PDB entry 8P7Y | electron microscopy, 3.70 A resolution | chains 5 and H of the 59 polymer chains in the assembly

== Chain 5 ==
Molecule: 16S ribosomal RNA
Source organism: Mycoplasmoides pneumoniae M129
Sequence (1520 nucleotides; numbered 1 to 1520; the number before each row is that of its first residue):
     1 UUUUUCUGAG AGUUUGAUCC UGGCUCAGGA UUAACGCUGG CGGCAUGCCU AAUACAUGCA
    61 AGUCGAUCGA AAGUAGUAAU ACUUUAGAGG CGAACGGGUG AGUAACACGU AUCCAAUCUA
   121 CCUUAUAAUG GGGGAUAACU AGUUGAAAGA CUAGCUAAUA CCGCAUAAGA ACUUUGGUUC
   181 GCAUGAAUCA AAGUUGAAAG GACCUGCAAG GGUUCGUUAU UUGAUGAGGG UGCGCCAUAU
   241 CAGCUAGUUG GUGGGGUAAC GGCCUACCAA GGCAAUGACG UGUAGCUAUG CUGAGAAGUA
   301 GAAUAGCCAC AAUGGGACUG AGACACGGCC CAUACUCCUA CGGGAGGCAG CAGUAGGGAA
   361 UUUUUCACAA UGAGCGAAAG CUUGAUGGAG CAAUGCCGCG UGAACGAUGA AGGUCUUUAA
   421 GAUUGUAAAG UUCUUUUAUU UGGGAAGAAU GACUUUAGCA GGUAAUGGCU AGAGUUUGAC
   481 UGUACCAUUU UGAAUAAGUG ACGACUAACU AUGUGCCAGC AGUCGCGGUA AUACAUAGGU
   541 CGCAAGCGUU AUCCGGAUUU AUUGGGCGUA AAGCAAGCGC AGGCGGAUUG AAAAGUCUGG
   601 UGUUAAAGGC AGCUGCUUAA CAGUUGUAUG CAUUGGAAAC UAUUAAUCUA GAGUGUGGUA
   661 GGGAGUUUUG GAAUUUCAUG UGGAGCGGUG AAAUGCGUAG AUAUAUGAAG GAACACCAGU
   721 GGCGAAGGCG AAAACUUAGG CCAUUACUGA CGCUUAGGCU UGAAAGUGUG GGGAGCAAAU
   781 AGGAUUAGAU ACCCUAGUAG UCCACACCGU AAACGAUAGA UACUAGCUGU CGGGGCGAUC
   841 CCCUCGGUAG UGAAGUUAAC ACAUUAAGUA UCUCGCCUGG GUAGUACAUU CGCAAGAAUG
   901 AAACUCAAAC GGAAUUGACG GGGACCCGCA CAAGUGGUGG AGCAUGUUGC UUAAUUCGAC
   961 GGUACACGAA AAACCUUACC UAGACUUGAC AUCCUUGGCA AAAUUAUGGA AACAUAAUGG
  1021 AGGUUAACCG AGUGACAGGU GGUGCAUGGU UGUCGUCAGC UCGUGUCGUG AGAUGUUGGG
  1081 UUAAGUCCCG CAACGAGCGC AACCCUUAUC GUUAGUUACA UUGUCUAGCG AGACUGCUAA
  1141 UGCAAAUUGG AGGAAGGAAG GGAUGACGUC AAAUCAUCAU GCCCCUUAUG UCUAGGGCUG
  1201 CAAACGUGCU ACAAUGGCCA AUACAAACAG UCGCCAGCUU GUAAAAGUGA GCAAAUCUGU
  1261 AAAGUUGGUC UCAGUUCGGA UUGAGGGCUG CAAUUCGUCC UCAUGAAGUC GGAAUCACUA
  1321 GUAAUCGCGA AUCAGCUAUG UCGCGGUGAA UACGUUCUCG GGUCUUGUAC ACACXGXCCG
  1381 UCAAACUAUG AAAGCUGGUA AUAUUUAAAA ACGUGUUGCU AACCAUUAGG AAGCGCAUGU
  1441 CAAGGAUAGC ACCGGUGAUU GGAGUUAAGU CGUAACAAGG UACCCCUACG AGAACGUGGG
  1501 GGUGGAUCAC CUCCUUUCUA
Unresolved in the structure: 1-4, 1512-1520
Construct notes: conflict A1003 (G119315 in 26117688)
Modified residues: 7MG (7N-methyl-8-hydroguanosine-5'-monophosphate) at position 525, 5MC (5-methylcytidine-5'-monophosphate) at position 1375, B8T (4-methyl, cytidine-5'-monophosphate) at position 1377, MA6 (6N-dimethyladenosine-5'-monophoshate) at position 1493, MA6 (6N-dimethyladenosine-5'-monophoshate) at position 1494
Bound ions: Mg2+ site 1 near G22 (its only coordinating residue here); Mg2+ site 2 near A27 (its only coordinating residue here); Mg2+ site 3: C49, U99, G100; Mg2+ site 4 near U85 (its only coordinating residue here); Mg2+ site 5: G92, A120; Mg2+ site 6 near A94 (its only coordinating residue here); Mg2+ site 7 near C95 (its only coordinating residue here); Mg2+ site 8 near G98 (its only coordinating residue here); Mg2+ site 9: A101, G102, G285; Mg2+ site 10 near A160 (its only coordinating residue here); Mg2+ site 11 near A165 (its only coordinating residue here); Mg2+ site 12 near G262 (its only coordinating residue here); 52 more Mg2+ sites not listed
Residues lining bound ligands:
  - pentane-1,5-diamine (N2P): C574, A576, G577, A756, G757, G758, C759
  - 1,4-diaminobutane (PUT): U767, G768, U769, G770, G771, G800
  - spermidine (SPD), molecule 1: G962, C965, A966, C967, G1206, U1207, G1340, U1341
  - spermidine (SPD), molecule 2: A1323, U1325, C1344, G1345

== Chain H ==
Molecule: 30S ribosomal protein S9
Source organism: Mycoplasmoides pneumoniae M129
Reference sequence: P75179 (RS9_MYCPN); residues 1-132 here = UniProt positions 1-132
Chain sequence (132 residues; numbered 1 to 132; the number before each row is that of its first residue):
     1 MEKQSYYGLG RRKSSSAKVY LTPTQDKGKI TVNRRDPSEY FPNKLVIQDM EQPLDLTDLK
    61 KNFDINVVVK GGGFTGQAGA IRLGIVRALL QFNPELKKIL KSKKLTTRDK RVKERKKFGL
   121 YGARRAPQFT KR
Unresolved in the structure: 1-3
Residues lining bound ligands:
  - spermidine (SPD), molecule 1: Lys113, Glu114, Arg115, Tyr121, Gly122, Arg125
  - spermidine (SPD), molecule 2: Tyr121, Pro127, Thr130

== Chain 5 / chain H interface ==
Residue-residue contacts (112; chain 5 residue first):
  G937(5) - Gln128(H)  base contact
  G961(5) - Lys131(H)  hydrogen bond to the sugar
  G961(5) - Arg132(H)  sugar contact
  G962(5) - Phe129(H)  phosphate contact
  C965(5) - Arg132(H)  base contact
  U1107(5) - Val112(H)  sugar contact
  A1108(5) - Arg108(H)  hydrogen bond to the phosphate
  A1108(5) - Lys110(H)  hydrogen bond to the sugar
  U1109(5) - Arg11(H)  salt bridge to the phosphate
  U1109(5) - Arg87(H)  hydrogen bond to the phosphate
  U1109(5) - Arg108(H)  salt bridge to the phosphate
  C1110(5) - Arg11(H)  salt bridge to the phosphate
  C1110(5) - Arg87(H)  salt bridge to the phosphate
  U1121(5) - Tyr20(H)  sugar contact
  U1121(5) - Asn33(H)  base contact
  U1121(5) - Arg34(H)  base contact
  U1121(5) - Asn66(H)  hydrogen bond to the base
  U1121(5) - Val68(H)  base contact
  U1122(5) - Tyr20(H)  hydrogen bond to the phosphate
  G1123(5) - Tyr7(H)  hydrogen bond to the phosphate
  G1123(5) - Tyr20(H)  phosphate contact
  U1124(5) - Tyr7(H)  hydrogen bond to the phosphate
  U1124(5) - Leu9(H)  phosphate contact
  U1124(5) - Ser16(H)  hydrogen bond to the sugar
  U1124(5) - Lys18(H)  sugar contact
  U1124(5) - Lys70(H)  sugar contact
  C1125(5) - Arg11(H)  salt bridge to the phosphate
  G1152(5) - Lys98(H)  salt bridge to the phosphate
  G1152(5) - Lys101(H)  phosphate contact
  G1153(5) - Lys97(H)  salt bridge to the phosphate
  G1153(5) - Lys101(H)  salt bridge to the phosphate
  A1154(5) - Thr106(H)  sugar contact
  A1154(5) - Thr107(H)  hydrogen bond to the phosphate
  A1154(5) - Arg108(H)  sugar contact
  A1154(5) - Lys110(H)  hydrogen bond to the base
  A1155(5) - Thr107(H)  hydrogen bond to the phosphate
  A1155(5) - Lys110(H)  hydrogen bond to the sugar
  G1161(5) - Arg115(H)  sugar contact
  G1161(5) - Lys117(H)  phosphate contact
  G1161(5) - Arg124(H)  sugar contact
  G1162(5) - Arg115(H)  sugar contact
  G1162(5) - Lys117(H)  salt bridge to the phosphate
  A1163(5) - Phe118(H)  phosphate contact
  G1206(5) - Thr130(H)  phosphate contact
  U1207(5) - Tyr121(H)  sugar contact
  U1207(5) - Gln128(H)  hydrogen bond to the phosphate
  U1207(5) - Thr130(H)  phosphate contact
  G1208(5) - Tyr121(H)  phosphate contact
  G1208(5) - Gln128(H)  phosphate contact
  A1223(5) - Arg35(H)  hydrogen bond to the phosphate
  C1224(5) - Arg35(H)  salt bridge to the phosphate
  C1224(5) - Gly72(H)  hydrogen bond to the sugar
  C1224(5) - Gly73(H)  hydrogen bond to the sugar
  C1224(5) - Gln77(H)  hydrogen bond to the sugar
  A1225(5) - Lys70(H)  phosphate contact
  A1225(5) - Gly71(H)  hydrogen bond to the phosphate
  A1225(5) - Gly72(H)  hydrogen bond to the sugar
  A1225(5) - Gln77(H)  phosphate contact
  A1226(5) - Ser14(H)  sugar contact
  A1226(5) - Gly71(H)  phosphate contact
  A1263(5) - Phe74(H)  base contact
  G1264(5) - Pro42(H)  sugar contact
  G1264(5) - Phe74(H)  sugar contact
  U1265(5) - Pro42(H)  sugar contact
  C1316(5) - Gln128(H)  sugar contact
  C1316(5) - Phe129(H)  hydrogen bond to the sugar
  A1317(5) - Ala126(H)  phosphate contact
  A1317(5) - Pro127(H)  sugar contact
  A1317(5) - Phe129(H)  phosphate contact
  C1318(5) - Arg124(H)  sugar contact
  U1319(5) - Arg124(H)  phosphate contact
  A1320(5) - Arg111(H)  hydrogen bond to the sugar
  A1320(5) - Arg124(H)  salt bridge to the phosphate
  G1321(5) - Arg12(H)  hydrogen bond to the base
  G1321(5) - Lys13(H)  base contact
  G1321(5) - Arg111(H)  hydrogen bond to the base
  G1321(5) - Val112(H)  sugar contact
  G1321(5) - Lys113(H)  sugar contact
  G1321(5) - Glu114(H)  sugar contact
  U1322(5) - Lys113(H)  phosphate contact
  U1322(5) - Glu114(H)  hydrogen bond to the phosphate
  U1322(5) - Ala123(H)  phosphate contact
  U1322(5) - Arg124(H)  phosphate contact
  A1323(5) - Ala123(H)  phosphate contact
  A1323(5) - Arg124(H)  hydrogen bond to the phosphate
  A1323(5) - Arg125(H)  salt bridge to the phosphate
  A1324(5) - Arg125(H)  salt bridge to the phosphate
  U1341(5) - Tyr121(H)  phosphate contact
  C1342(5) - Lys116(H)  salt bridge to the phosphate
  C1342(5) - Phe118(H)  phosphate contact
  C1342(5) - Gly119(H)  hydrogen bond to the phosphate
  C1342(5) - Leu120(H)  phosphate contact
  G1343(5) - Arg115(H)  salt bridge to the phosphate
  G1343(5) - Lys116(H)  phosphate contact
  G1343(5) - Lys117(H)  phosphate contact
  G1343(5) - Phe118(H)  hydrogen bond to the phosphate
  C1344(5) - Arg115(H)  phosphate contact
  C1344(5) - Lys116(H)  hydrogen bond to the phosphate
  G1345(5) - Lys113(H)  hydrogen bond to the base
  G1346(5) - Lys13(H)  phosphate contact
  G1346(5) - Gly72(H)  phosphate contact
  G1346(5) - Gly73(H)  phosphate contact
  G1346(5) - Phe74(H)  phosphate contact
  G1346(5) - Lys113(H)  hydrogen bond to the base
  U1347(5) - Lys13(H)  salt bridge to the phosphate
  U1347(5) - Phe74(H)  phosphate contact
  U1347(5) - Thr75(H)  hydrogen bond to the phosphate
  U1347(5) - Gly76(H)  hydrogen bond to the phosphate
  U1347(5) - Lys113(H)  base contact
  G1348(5) - Lys13(H)  hydrogen bond to the base
  G1348(5) - Thr75(H)  hydrogen bond to the phosphate
  G1348(5) - Lys113(H)  base contact
Also at the interface, not in a pair above, chain 5 (51 interface residues in all): U938, U963, A1120, U1325
Also at the interface, not in a pair above, chain H (55 interface residues in all): Tyr40, Lys44, Gly122

== Overview ==
The interface between chain 5 and chain H involves 51 residues on one side and 55 on the other, with 35
hydrogen bonds and 16 salt bridges. Polar contacts include U1121(5)-Asn66(H), A1154(5)-Lys110(H) and
G1321(5)-Arg12(H). Spermidine is bound between chain 5 and chain H.
Chain 5 is 16S ribosomal RNA and chain H is 30S ribosomal protein S9, both from Mycoplasmoides pneumoniae
M129; the structure, Mycoplasma pneumoniae 70S ribosome with second S4 protein on large subunit, was
determined by electron microscopy together with 8P6P, 8P7X, 8P8B, 8P8V and 8P8W from the same study.
